Entry 7NZ0 (electron microscopy, 6.30 A resolution (low resolution: residue-level contacts below are approximate; hydrogen-bond / salt-bridge calls are withheld)); this record covers chains A and C of the 14 polymer chains in the assembly.

== Chain A ==
Molecule: Chromosome partition protein MukB
Source organism: Photorhabdus thracensis
UniProtKB: A0A0F7LRY2 (A0A0F7LRY2_9GAMM); numbering as in UniProt (aligned over 1-1482)
Chain sequence (1482 residues; row label = number of the first residue in the row):
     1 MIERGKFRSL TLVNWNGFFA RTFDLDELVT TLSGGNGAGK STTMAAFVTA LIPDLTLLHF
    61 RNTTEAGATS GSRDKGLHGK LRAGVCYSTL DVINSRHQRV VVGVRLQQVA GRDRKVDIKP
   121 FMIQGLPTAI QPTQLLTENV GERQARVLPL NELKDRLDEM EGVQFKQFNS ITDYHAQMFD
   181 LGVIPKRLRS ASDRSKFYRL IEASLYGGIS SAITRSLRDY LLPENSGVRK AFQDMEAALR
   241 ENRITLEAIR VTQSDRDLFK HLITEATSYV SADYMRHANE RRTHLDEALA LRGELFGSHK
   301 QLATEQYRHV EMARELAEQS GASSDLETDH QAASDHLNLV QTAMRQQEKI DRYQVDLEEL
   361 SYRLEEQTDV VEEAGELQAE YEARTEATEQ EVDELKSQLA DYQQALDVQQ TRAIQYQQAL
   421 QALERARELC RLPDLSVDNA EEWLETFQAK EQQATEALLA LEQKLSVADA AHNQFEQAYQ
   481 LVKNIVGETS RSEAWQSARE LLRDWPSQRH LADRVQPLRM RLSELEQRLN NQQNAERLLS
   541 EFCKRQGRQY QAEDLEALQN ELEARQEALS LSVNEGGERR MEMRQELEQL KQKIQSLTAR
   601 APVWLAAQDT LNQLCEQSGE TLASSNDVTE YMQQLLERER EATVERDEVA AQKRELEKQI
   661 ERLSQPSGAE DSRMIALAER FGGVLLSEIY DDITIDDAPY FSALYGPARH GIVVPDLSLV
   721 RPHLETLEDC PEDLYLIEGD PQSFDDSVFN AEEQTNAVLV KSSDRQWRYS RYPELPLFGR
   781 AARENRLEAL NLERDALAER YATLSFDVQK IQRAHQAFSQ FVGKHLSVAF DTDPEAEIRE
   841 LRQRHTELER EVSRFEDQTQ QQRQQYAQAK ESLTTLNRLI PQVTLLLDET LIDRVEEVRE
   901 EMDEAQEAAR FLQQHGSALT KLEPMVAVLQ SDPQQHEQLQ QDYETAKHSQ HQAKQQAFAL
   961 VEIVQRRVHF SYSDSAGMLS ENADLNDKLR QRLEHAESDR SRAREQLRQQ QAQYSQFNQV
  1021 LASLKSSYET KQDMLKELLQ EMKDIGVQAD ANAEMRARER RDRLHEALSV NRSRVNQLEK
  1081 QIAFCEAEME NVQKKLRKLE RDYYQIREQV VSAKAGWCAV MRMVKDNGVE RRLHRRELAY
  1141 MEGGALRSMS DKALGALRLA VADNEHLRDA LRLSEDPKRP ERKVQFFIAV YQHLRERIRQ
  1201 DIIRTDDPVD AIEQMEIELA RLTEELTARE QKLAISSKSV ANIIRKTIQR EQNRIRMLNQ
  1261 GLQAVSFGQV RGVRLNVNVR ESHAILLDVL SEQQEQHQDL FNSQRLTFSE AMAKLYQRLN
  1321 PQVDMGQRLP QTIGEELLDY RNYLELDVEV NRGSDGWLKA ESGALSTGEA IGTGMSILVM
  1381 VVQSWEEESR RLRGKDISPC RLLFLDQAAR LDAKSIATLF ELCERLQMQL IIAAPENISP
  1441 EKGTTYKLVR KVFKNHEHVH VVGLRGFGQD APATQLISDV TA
Not modelled in the structure: 1, 1469-1482
Construct notes: engineered mutation Gln1407 (Glu in A0A0F7LRY2)
Metal / ion sites: Mg2+: Ser41 (together with ATP)
Ligand contacts:
  - ATP, molecule 1: Asn16, Gly35, Asn36, Gly37, Ala38, Gly39, Lys40, Ser41, Thr42, Gly76, Gly79, Lys80, Asp1406, Gln1407, Arg1450
  - ATP, molecule 2: Gln1269, Arg1352, Gly1363, Ala1364, Leu1365, Ser1366, Thr1367, Gly1368, Glu1369
  - 4'-phosphopantetheine (PNS): Leu289, Ala290, Gly293
Reported in the primary citation:
  - mutagenesis - E1407Q: decreased catalytic activity (citing earlier work)
  - mutagenesis - S1366R, D1406A: abolished growth

== Chain C ==
Molecule: Chromosome partition protein MukF
Source organism: Photorhabdus thracensis
UniProtKB: A0A0F7LMQ4 (A0A0F7LMQ4_9GAMM); numbering as in UniProt (aligned over 1-440)
Chain sequence (440 residues; row label = number of the first residue in the row):
     1 MSEYSQTVPE LVSWARKNDF SISLPVERLA FLMAIAVLNS ERLDGEMSEG ELIDAFREVC
    61 KGFEQTAESV AVRANNAIND MVRQKLLNRF TSELADGNAI YRLTPLGISI SDYYIRQREF
   121 STLRLSMQLS IVANELHRAA EAAEEGGDEF HWHRNVFAPL KYSVAEIFDS IDMSQRLMDE
   181 QQNFVKEDIA ALLNQDWQAA IANCEQLLSE TSGTLRELQD TLEAAGDKLQ ANLLRIQDAN
   241 MGSGGSELVD KLVFDLQSKL DRIISWGQQA IDLWIGYDRH VHKFIRTAID MDKNRIFSQR
   301 LRQSVQHYFD NPWTLTVANA ERLLDMRDEE LALRNEEVTG ELPLELEYEE FSEINDQLAA
   361 MIEKALLVYQ QEQRPLDLGA VLRDYLAQHP LPRHFDVARI LVDQAVRLGV AEADFSGLPA
   421 EWLAINDYGA KVQAHVIDTY
Not modelled in the structure: 1-9, 23-118

== Chain A / chain C interface ==
Pairs across the interface (44; chain A residue first):
  Phe19(A) with Phe415(C)
  Arg21(A) with Asp414(C)
  Gln131(A) with Pro419(C)
  Thr133(A) with Gly417(C); Pro419(C)
  Gln134(A) with Gly417(C); Leu418(C)
  Arg143(A) with Glu412(C); Phe415(C)
  Gln144(A) with Phe415(C)
  Ala145(A) with Phe415(C)
  Glu1436(A) with Arg399(C)
  Ser1439(A) with Phe395(C); Arg399(C)
  Pro1440(A) with Phe395(C)
  Glu1441(A) with Phe395(C)
  Tyr1446(A) with Trp422(C)
  Lys1447(A) with Asp403(C)
  Val1449(A) with Val406(C)
  Lys1451(A) with Val406(C); Arg407(C); Leu408(C); Gly409(C); Val410(C)
  Phe1453(A) with Phe415(C)
  His1458(A) with Phe415(C)
  His1460(A) with Val406(C); Gly409(C); Val410(C)
  Val1462(A) with Val402(C); Val406(C); Gln433(C)
  Gly1463(A) with Trp422(C); Val432(C); Gln433(C)
  Leu1464(A) with Trp422(C); Lys431(C); Val432(C)
  Arg1465(A) with Trp422(C); Ala430(C); Lys431(C)
  Gly1466(A) with Gly429(C)
  Phe1467(A) with Phe395(C); Ala398(C)
Interface residues without a listed pair, chain A (32 interface residues in all): Ala20, Thr22, Asp24, Thr137, Asn139, Thr1444, Thr1445
Interface residues without a listed pair, chain C (30 interface residues in all): His394, Ala411, Ser416, Ile425, Tyr428, Ala434, Ile437, Thr439

== Overview ==
The interface between chain A and chain C involves 32 residues on one side and 30 on the other. Chain A binds
ATP and 4'-phosphopantetheine. From the paper: S1366R and D1406A of chain A abolish growth; E1407Q of chain A
reduces catalytic activity.
Here chain A is Chromosome partition protein MukB and chain C is Chromosome partition protein MukF, both from
Photorhabdus thracensis. Entry 7NZ0 (Cryo-EM structure of the MukBEF-MatP-DNA monomer (open conformation)) was
determined by electron microscopy, deposited together with 7NYW, 7NYX, 7NYY, 7NYZ, 7NZ2, 7NZ3 and 7NZ4.
